PDB entry 3MG8 | X-ray diffraction, 2.59 A resolution | chains Q and R of the 28 polymer chains in the assembly

[Chain Q]
Name: Proteasome component PRE6
Organism: Saccharomyces cerevisiae
Notes: EC 3.4.25.1
UniProt: P40303 (PSA7_YEAST); the construct lacks a stretch of the UniProt sequence and is renumbered around it, so the offset changes along the chain: 5-62 = UniProt 1-58; 63-143 = UniProt 60-140; 145-180 = UniProt 144-179; 182-203 = UniProt 184-205; 1 more segments
Chain sequence (243 residues; row label = number of the first residue in the row; note: 3 numbers in that range are skipped by the numbering (no residue carries them; nothing is unmodelled there); a row labelled like 180A-180D holds insertion residues (180A, then the next letters in order)):
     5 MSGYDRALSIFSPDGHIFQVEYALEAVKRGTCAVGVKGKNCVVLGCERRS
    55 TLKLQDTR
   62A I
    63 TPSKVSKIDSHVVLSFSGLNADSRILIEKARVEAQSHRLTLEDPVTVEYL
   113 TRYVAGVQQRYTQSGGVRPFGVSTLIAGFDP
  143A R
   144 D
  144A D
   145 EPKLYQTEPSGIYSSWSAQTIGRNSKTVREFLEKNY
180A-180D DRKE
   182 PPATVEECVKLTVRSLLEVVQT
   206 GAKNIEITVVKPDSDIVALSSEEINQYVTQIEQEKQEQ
Not modelled in the structure: 5-6
UniProt features mapped onto this chain:
  - modified residue: Thr63 (Phosphothreonine)

[Chain R]
Name: Proteasome component PUP2
Organism: Saccharomyces cerevisiae
Notes: EC 3.4.25.1
UniProt: P32379 (PSA5_YEAST); the construct lacks a stretch of the UniProt sequence and is renumbered around it, so the offset changes along the chain: 1-123 = UniProt 1-123; 125-144 = UniProt 131-150; 145-202 = UniProt 152-209; 205-209 = UniProt 210-214; 2 more segments
Chain sequence (250 residues; each row starts with the number of its first residue; note: 4 numbers in that range are skipped by the numbering (no residue carries them; nothing is unmodelled there); a row labelled like 123A-123G holds insertion residues (123A, then the next letters in order)):
     1 MFLTRSEYDRGVSTFSPEGRLFQVEYSLEAIKLGSTAIGIATKEGVVLGV
    51 EKRATSPLLESDSIEKIVEIDRHIGCAMSGLTADARSMIEHARTAAVTHN
   101 LYYDEDINVESLTQSVCDLALRF
123A-123G GEGASGE
   125 ERLMSRPFGVALLIAGHDAD
  144A D
   145 GYQLFHAEPSGTFYRYNAKAIGSGSEGAQAELLNEWHSSLTLKEAELLVL
   195 KILKQVME
   205 EKLDE
209A-209B NN
   210 AQLSCITKQDGFKIYDNEKTAELI
   235 KELKEKEAAE
Not modelled in the structure: 1-8

[Interface between chain Q and chain R]
Residue-residue contacts (67):
  Asp9(Q) - Glu123B(R)
  Asp9(Q) - Gly123C(R)  hydrogen bond (side chain-backbone)
  Arg10(Q) - Glu123B(R)
  Ala11(Q) - Val12(R)  hydrophobic
  Ala11(Q) - Glu123B(R)
  Ala11(Q) - Ser129(R)
  Ser13(Q) - Ser129(R)
  Ser13(Q) - Arg130(R)
  Ile14(Q) - Asp9(R)
  Ile14(Q) - Val12(R)  hydrophobic
  Ile14(Q) - Gln23(R)
  Phe15(Q) - Gln23(R)
  Phe15(Q) - Tyr26(R)  hydrophobic
  Phe15(Q) - Ser27(R)
  Phe15(Q) - Ala30(R)  hydrophobic
  Phe15(Q) - Arg130(R)
  Phe15(Q) - Pro131(R)
  Phe15(Q) - Gly133(R)
  Ser16(Q) - Tyr26(R)
  Pro17(Q) - Tyr26(R)  hydrophobic
  Pro17(Q) - Glu29(R)
  Asp18(Q) - Glu29(R)
  Gly19(Q) - Tyr26(R)
  Gly19(Q) - Glu29(R)
  Gly19(Q) - Ala30(R)
  His20(Q) - Leu33(R)
  Ile21(Q) - Leu81(R)  hydrophobic
  Ile21(Q) - Arg130(R)
  Lys41(Q) - Glu60(R)  salt bridge
  Arg114(Q) - Arg86(R)
  Gln121(Q) - Ala83(R)
  Gln121(Q) - Asp84(R)
  Gln121(Q) - Arg130(R)
  Thr124(Q) - Arg130(R)  hydrogen bond
  Gln125(Q) - Met128(R)
  Gln125(Q) - Ser129(R)  hydrogen bond (backbone-backbone)
  Gln125(Q) - Arg130(R)
  Gln125(Q) - Phe132(R)
  Ser126(Q) - Ser129(R)  hydrogen bond (backbone-side chain)
  Gly127(Q) - Ser129(R)
  Ser154(Q) - Ala83(R)
  Gly155(Q) - Ala83(R)
  Ile156(Q) - Thr82(R)
  Ile156(Q) - Ala83(R)  hydrophobic
  Tyr157(Q) - Arg86(R)  hydrogen bond
  Ser158(Q) - Leu59(R)
  Ser158(Q) - Ser63(R)
  Ser159(Q) - Leu59(R)
  Ser159(Q) - Glu60(R)  hydrogen bond (backbone-backbone)
  Ser159(Q) - Ser63(R)  hydrogen bond (backbone-side chain)
  Trp160(Q) - Thr55(R)
  Trp160(Q) - Ser56(R)
  Trp160(Q) - Leu58(R)
  Trp160(Q) - Leu59(R)  hydrophobic
  Trp160(Q) - Glu60(R)
  Ser161(Q) - Leu58(R)  hydrogen bond (backbone-backbone)
  Ser161(Q) - Glu60(R)  hydrogen bond (backbone-side chain)
  Ala162(Q) - Leu58(R)
  Leu176(Q) - Leu58(R)  hydrophobic
  Glu177(Q) - Ser56(R)  hydrogen bond
  Glu177(Q) - Pro57(R)
  Glu177(Q) - Leu58(R)
  Tyr180(Q) - Leu58(R)  hydrophobic
  Arg180B(Q) - Pro57(R)  hydrogen bond (side chain-backbone)
  Arg180B(Q) - Leu58(R)  hydrogen bond (side chain-backbone)
  Arg180B(Q) - Leu59(R)  hydrogen bond (side chain-backbone)
  Arg180B(Q) - Glu60(R)
Other interface residues (no listed pair), chain Q (33 interface residues in all): Arg173

[Overview]
Chain Q and chain R form an interface of 33 and 28 residues respectively; the contacts include 13 hydrogen
bonds and 1 salt bridge. Among the polar pairs are Lys41(Q)-Glu60(R), Asp9(Q)-Gly123C(R) and
Thr124(Q)-Arg130(R).
Here chain Q is Proteasome component PRE6 and chain R is Proteasome component PUP2, both from Saccharomyces
cerevisiae. Entry 3MG8 (Structure of yeast 20S open-gate proteasome with Compound 16) was determined by X-ray
diffraction, deposited together with 3MG0, 3MG6, 3MG7 and 3MG4.
